1QSY - chains B and A of the 3 polymer chains in the assembly; structure by X-ray diffraction, 2.30 A resolution.

Chain B:
Molecule: 12-nt DNA strand
Sequence (12 nucleotides; each row starts with the number of its first residue):
   101 GACCACGGCGCX
Modified residues: 2DA (2',3'-dideoxyadenosine-5'-monophosphate) at position 112

Chain A:
Molecule: DNA polymerase I
Organism: Thermus aquaticus
Notes: EC 2.7.7.7; fragment: klenow fragment
UniProt: P19821 (DPO1_THEAQ); residues 293-831 here = UniProt positions 293-831
Sequence (539 residues; each row starts with the number of its first residue):
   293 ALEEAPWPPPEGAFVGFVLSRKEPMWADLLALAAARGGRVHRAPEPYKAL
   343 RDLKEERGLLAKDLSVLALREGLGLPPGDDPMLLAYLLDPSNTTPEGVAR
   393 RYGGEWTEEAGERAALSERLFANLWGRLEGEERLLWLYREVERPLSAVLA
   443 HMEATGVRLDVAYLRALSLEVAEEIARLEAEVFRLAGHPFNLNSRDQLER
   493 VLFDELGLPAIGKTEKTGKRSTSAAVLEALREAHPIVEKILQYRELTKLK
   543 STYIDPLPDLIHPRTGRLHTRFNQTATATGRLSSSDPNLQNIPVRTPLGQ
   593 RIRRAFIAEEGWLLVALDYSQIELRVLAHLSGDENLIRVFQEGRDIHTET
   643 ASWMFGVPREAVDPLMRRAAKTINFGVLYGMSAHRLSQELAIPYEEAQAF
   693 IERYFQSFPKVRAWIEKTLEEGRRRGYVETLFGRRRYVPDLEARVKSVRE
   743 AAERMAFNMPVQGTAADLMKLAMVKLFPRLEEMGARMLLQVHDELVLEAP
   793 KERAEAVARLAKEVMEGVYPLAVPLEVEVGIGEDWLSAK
Construct notes: engineered mutation Glu348 (Ala in P19821)
Bound ions: Mg2+ site 1: Asp610, Asp785 (together with 2',3'-dideoxyadenosine triphosphate); Mg2+ site 2: Asp610, Tyr611, Asp785 (together with 2',3'-dideoxyadenosine triphosphate)
Residues lining bound ligands: 2',3'-dideoxyadenosine triphosphate (DDS): Arg573, Asp610, Tyr611, Ser612, Gln613, Ile614, Glu615, His639, Arg659, Lys663, Thr664, Phe667, Tyr671, Asp785

How chain B and chain A interact:
Residue-residue contacts (33):
  DC106(B) with Lys508(A), salt bridge to the phosphate; Thr509(A), phosphate contact
  DG107(B) with Arg487(A), hydrogen bond to the phosphate; Thr506(A), hydrogen bond to the phosphate; Glu507(A), phosphate contact; Lys508(A), hydrogen bond to the phosphate; Thr509(A), hydrogen bond to the phosphate
  DG108(B) with Arg487(A), salt bridge to the phosphate; Thr506(A), phosphate contact; Ser513(A), hydrogen bond to the phosphate; Thr514(A), hydrogen bond to the phosphate; Ser515(A), phosphate contact; Arg536(A), hydrogen bond to the phosphate; Lys540(A), base contact
  DC109(B) with Ser515(A), phosphate contact; Ala516(A), hydrogen bond to the phosphate; Arg536(A), salt bridge to the phosphate; Lys540(A), hydrogen bond to the base
  DG110(B) with Lys540(A), sugar contact; Tyr545(A), hydrogen bond to the sugar; Asn583(A), base contact; Pro585(A), phosphate contact
  DC111(B) with Gln582(A), sugar contact; Asn583(A), sugar contact; Ile584(A), sugar contact; Pro585(A), phosphate contact; Val586(A), hydrogen bond to the phosphate; Arg587(A), salt bridge to the phosphate
  2DA_112(B) with Arg573(A), base contact; Val586(A), phosphate contact; Arg660(A), salt bridge to the phosphate; Val783(A), sugar contact; His784(A), sugar contact
Interface residues without a listed pair, chain A (29 interface residues in all): Gly510, Arg512, Leu541, Asn580, Arg595, Gln754, Asp785

In short:
7 residues of chain B and 29 residues of chain A are in contact; the contacts include 11 hydrogen bonds and 5
salt bridges. Among the polar pairs are DC109(B)-Lys540(A), DG110(B)-Tyr545(A) and DG107(B)-Arg487(A). Bound
to chain A: 2',3'-dideoxyadenosine triphosphate.
Here chain B is a 12-nt DNA strand and chain A is DNA polymerase I (Thermus aquaticus). Entry 1QSY
(DDATP-Trapped closed ternary complex of the large fragment of DNA Polymerase I from thermus aquaticus) was
determined by X-ray diffraction (same publication as 1QSS and 1QTM).
